7COW - chains J and O of the 20 polymer chains in the assembly; structure by X-ray diffraction, 2.86 A resolution.

# Chain J
Molecule: 353-nt DNA strand
Source organism: other sequences
Sequence (353 nucleotides; numbered 1 to 353; the number before each row is that of its first residue):
     1 CGCTGCGTTTTTTTTTTCATGTGCCGGTCTCACACGTGCCTGGAGACTAG
    51 TAAGCGCTTCTAGTGGCGGTTAAAACGCGGTAGACAGCGCGTACGTGCGT
   101 TTAAGCGGTGCTAGAGCTGTCTACGACCAATTGAGCGGCCTCGGCACCGG
   151 GATGCGATTTTTTTTTTCATACTCGAGCATGCATTTTTTTTTTCATGTGC
   201 CGGTCTCACACGTGCCTGGAGACTAGTAAGCGCTTCTAGTGGCGGTTAAA
   251 ACGCGGTAGACAGCGCGTACGTGCGTTTAAGCGGTGCTAGAGCTGTCTAC
   301 GACCAATTGAGCGGCCTCGGCACCGGGATGCGTTTTTTTTTTCGCAGCGG
   351 TAC
Bound ions: K+ site 1: DT61, DA62; K+ site 2 near DT237 (its only coordinating residue here); K+ site 3: DA291 (shared with 1 residue of chain I); K+ site 4 near DT298 (its only coordinating residue here)

# Chain O
Name: Histone H3.1
Source organism: Homo sapiens
UniProtKB: P68431 (H31_HUMAN); residues 0-135 here correspond to UniProt positions 1-136 (UniProt number = residue number + 1)
Sequence (138 residues; numbered -2 to 135; the number before each row is that of its first residue; numbers below 1 keep their minus sign (Ser-2 is residue -2)):
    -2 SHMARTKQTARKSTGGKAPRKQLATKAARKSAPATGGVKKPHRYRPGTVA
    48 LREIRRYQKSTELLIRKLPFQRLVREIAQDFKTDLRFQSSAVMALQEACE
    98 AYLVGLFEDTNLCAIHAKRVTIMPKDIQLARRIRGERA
Unresolved in the structure: -2 to 36
Sequence notes: expression tag (-2 to -1)
UniProt features mapped onto this chain:
  - modified residue: Arg2 (Asymmetric dimethylarginine), Thr3 (Phosphothreonine), Lys4 (Allysine), Gln5 (5-glutamyl dopamine), Thr6 (Phosphothreonine), Arg8 (Citrulline), Lys9 (N6,N6,N6-trimethyllysine), Ser10 (ADP-ribosylserine), Thr11 (Phosphothreonine), Lys14 (N6-(2-hydroxyisobutyryl)lysine), Arg17 (Asymmetric dimethylarginine), Lys18 (N6-(2-hydroxyisobutyryl)lysine), Lys23 (N6-(2-hydroxyisobutyryl)lysine), Arg26 (Citrulline), Lys27 (N6,N6,N6-trimethyllysine), Ser28 (ADP-ribosylserine), Lys36 (N6,N6,N6-trimethyllysine), Lys37 (N6-methyllysine), Tyr41 (Phosphotyrosine), Lys56 (N6,N6,N6-trimethyllysine) and 8 more in UniProt
  - lipidation: Lys18 (N6-decanoyllysine)

# How chain J and chain O interact
Pairs across the interface (26; chain J residue first):
  DG239(J) - Arg83(O)  phosphate contact
  DG239(J) - Phe84(O)  sugar contact
  DG239(J) - Gln85(O)  phosphate contact
  DG239(J) - Ser86(O)  hydrogen bond to the phosphate
  DT240(J) - Arg72(O)  salt bridge to the phosphate
  DT240(J) - Arg83(O)  phosphate contact
  DT240(J) - Phe84(O)  hydrogen bond to the phosphate
  DA249(J) - Arg63(O)  sugar contact
  DA250(J) - Arg63(O)  phosphate contact
  DG255(J) - Arg40(O)  base contact
  DA258(J) - Arg42(O)  salt bridge to the phosphate
  DA258(J) - Pro43(O)  sugar contact
  DG259(J) - Thr118(O)  phosphate contact
  DA260(J) - Arg116(O)  phosphate contact
  DA260(J) - Val117(O)  hydrogen bond to the phosphate
  DA260(J) - Thr118(O)  hydrogen bond to the phosphate
  DA260(J) - Met120(O)  phosphate contact
  DC261(J) - Met120(O)  phosphate contact
  DG332(J) - Tyr41(O)  phosphate contact
  DG332(J) - Thr45(O)  phosphate contact
  DT333(J) - His39(O)  sugar contact
  DT333(J) - Arg40(O)  sugar contact
  DT333(J) - Tyr41(O)  phosphate contact
  DT333(J) - Arg42(O)  hydrogen bond to the phosphate
  DT333(J) - Thr45(O)  hydrogen bond to the phosphate
  DT335(J) - Lys37(O)  salt bridge to the phosphate
Interface residues without a listed pair, chain J (14 interface residues in all): DT257, DT334
Interface residues without a listed pair, chain O (19 interface residues in all): Lys115, Lys122

# Overview
14 residues of chain J and 19 residues of chain O are in contact; the contacts include 6 hydrogen bonds and 3
salt bridges. Polar contacts include DG239(J)-Ser86(O), DT240(J)-Phe84(O) and DA260(J)-Val117(O). DT61(J) and
DA62(J) form the K+ site 1.
Here chain J is a 353-nt DNA strand (other sequences) and chain O is Histone H3.1 (Homo sapiens). Entry 7COW
(353 bp di-nucleosome harboring cohesive DNA termini with linker histone H1.0) was determined by X-ray
diffraction (same publication as 6LER, 6L9Z, 6LA2 and 6LAB).
